PDB entry 3MBE | X-ray diffraction, 2.89 A resolution | chains P and C of the 5 polymer chains in the assembly

Chain P:
Name: Peptide hel 11-27
UniProtKB: P00698 (LYSC_CHICK); residues 10-27 here correspond to UniProt positions 28-45 (UniProt number = residue number + 18)
Amino-acid sequence (18 residues; each row starts with the number of its first residue):
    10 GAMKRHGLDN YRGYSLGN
Unresolved in the structure: 27
Sequence notes: conflict Gly-10 (Ala28 in P00698)

Chain C:
Name: TCR 21.3 alpha chain
From: Mus musculus
Amino-acid sequence (229 residues; numbered 1 to 247 plus 3 insertion-coded residues; 21 numbers in that range are skipped by the numbering (no residue carries them; nothing is unmodelled there); the number before each row is that of its first residue; a row labelled like 84A-84C holds insertion residues (84A, then the next letters in order)):
     1 GMPVEQNPPA LSLYEGADSG LRCNFSTTM
    37 KSVQWFQQNH RGRLITLFYL A
    64 QGTKENG
    78 RLKSTFN
84A-84C SKE
    85 RYSTLHIKDA QLEDSGTYFC AAEDGG
   112 SGNKLIFGTG TLLSVKPNIQ NPEPAVYQLK DPRSQDSTLC LFTDFDSQIN VPKTMESGTF
   172 ITDKCVLDMK AMDSKSNGAI AWSNQTSFTC QDIFKETNAT YPSSDVPCDA TLTEKSFETD
   232 MNLNFQNLSS ADLVPR
Unresolved in the structure: 1, 212-247
Cystine bridges: Cys-23/Cys-104, Cys-151/Cys-201

How chain P and chain C interact:
Residue-residue contacts - 7 pairs, chain P then chain C:
  Met-12(P) / Thr-27(C)
  Lys-13(P) / Gly-110(C)
  Lys-13(P) / Ser-112(C)
  His-15(P) / Thr-28(C)
  His-15(P) / Gly-110(C)
  Asp-18(P) / Lys-37(C)  salt bridge
  Asp-18(P) / Asn-114(C)
Also at the interface, not in a pair above, chain P (6 interface residues in all): Arg-14, Gly-16
Also at the interface, not in a pair above, chain C (9 interface residues in all): Arg-85, Asp-108, Gly-109

Summary:
Chain P and chain C form an interface of 6 and 9 residues respectively; the contacts include 1 salt bridge.
The salt-bridged pair is Asp-18(P)/Lys-37(C).
Here chain P is Peptide hel 11-27 and chain C is TCR 21.3 alpha chain (Mus musculus). Entry 3MBE (TCR 21.30 in
complex with MHC class II I-Ag7HEL(11-27)) was determined by X-ray diffraction.
